Entry 8UWA (X-ray diffraction, 4.02 A resolution (low resolution: residue-level contacts below are approximate; hydrogen-bond / salt-bridge calls are withheld)); this record covers chains G and H of the 9 polymer chains in the assembly.

Chain G:
Molecule: 09-1B12 light chain
From: Homo sapiens
Chain sequence (216 residues; row label = number of the first residue in the row):
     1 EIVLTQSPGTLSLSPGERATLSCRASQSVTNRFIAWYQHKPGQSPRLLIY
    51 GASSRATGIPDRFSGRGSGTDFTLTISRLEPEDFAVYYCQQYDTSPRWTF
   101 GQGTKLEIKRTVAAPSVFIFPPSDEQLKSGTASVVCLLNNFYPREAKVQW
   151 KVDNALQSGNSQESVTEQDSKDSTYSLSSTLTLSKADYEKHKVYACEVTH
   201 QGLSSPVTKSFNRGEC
Disulfides: C23-C89, C136-C196

Chain H:
Molecule: 09-1B12 heavy chain
From: Homo sapiens
Chain sequence (240 residues; numbered 1 to 240; the number before each row is that of its first residue):
     1 QVQLVQSAPEVKRPGASVRLSCKASGYTFNTYGIIWVRQAPGQGLEWMGW
    51 ISAYTGNTNYAQKVQGRVTMTTDITTSTAYLELRGLRSDDTAVYYCARGL
   101 LQGAVILDSYHYALDFWGQGTTVTVSGASTKGPSVFPLAPSSKSTSGGTA
   151 ALGCLVKDYFPEPVTVSWNSGALTSGVHTFPAVLQSSGLYSLSSVVTVPS
   201 SSLGTQTYICNVNHKPSNTKVDKRVEPKSCDKGSSLEVLF
Unresolved in the structure: 240
Disulfides: C22-C96, C154-C210

How chain G and chain H interact:
Pairs across the interface - 72 pairs, chain G then chain H:
  R32(G) with L107(H); D108(H); S109(H); Y112(H)
  F33(G) with Y112(H)
  Y37(G) with A113(H); L114(H); W117(H)
  H39(G) with Q39(H); Y95(H)
  Q43(G) with Y95(H)
  S44(G) with G118(H)
  P45(G) with Y95(H); W117(H)
  L47(G) with L114(H)
  Y50(G) with S109(H); Y110(H)
  G51(G) with S109(H)
  Y88(G) with G44(H); L45(H)
  Q90(G) with A113(H); L114(H)
  Y92(G) with L100(H); Y112(H)
  S95(G) with N59(H)
  P96(G) with W47(H); W50(H); N59(H)
  R97(G) with Q62(H)
  W98(G) with I35(H); W47(H); L100(H); Y112(H); A113(H); L114(H)
  F100(G) with V37(H); L45(H)
  V117(G) with T145(H)
  F118(G) with T145(H); A151(H)
  F120(G) with L138(H); A139(H); A151(H)
  S123(G) with F136(H); P137(H)
  E125(G) with V135(H); F136(H); K223(H)
  Q126(G) with F136(H); K157(H)
  S133(G) with K157(H)
  L137(G) with F180(H); V195(H)
  N139(G) with H178(H); T197(H)
  N140(G) with H178(H)
  Q162(G) with V183(H); L184(H)
  E163(G) with V183(H)
  S164(G) with F180(H); P181(H); V183(H)
  V165(G) with P181(H)
  T166(G) with F180(H)
  S176(G) with H178(H); F180(H)
  L177(G) with F180(H)
  S178(G) with F180(H)
  T182(G) with K157(H)
  K209(G) with T145(H)
  C216(G) with S229(H); C230(H), disulfide
Other interface residues (no listed pair), chain G (45 interface residues in all): A35, Q102, I119, P121, V135, T180
Other interface residues (no listed pair), chain H (49 interface residues in all): Q43, D115, S141, S142, S144, L152, L155, T179, Q185, S193, K228
Inter-chain disulfides: C216(G)-C230(H)

Overview:
45 residues of chain G and 49 residues of chain H are in contact; the contacts include 1 disulfide bond.
Chain G is 09-1B12 light chain and chain H is 09-1B12 heavy chain, both from Homo sapiens; the structure,
VH1-18 QxxV class antibody 09-1B12 bound to A/Perth/16/2009 H3N2 hemagglutinin, was determined by X-ray
diffraction (same publication as 8UT4, 8UT6, 8UT7, 8UT8 and 8UT9).
